PDB entry 1NB0 | X-ray diffraction, 1.70 A resolution | chain A

Chain A:
Protein: hypothetical protein FLJ11149
Source organism: Homo sapiens
Notes: EC 2.7.1.26
Reference sequence: Q969G6 (RIFK_HUMAN); residue numbers follow UniProt; this construct covers 9-155
Chain sequence (147 residues; each row starts with the number of its first residue):
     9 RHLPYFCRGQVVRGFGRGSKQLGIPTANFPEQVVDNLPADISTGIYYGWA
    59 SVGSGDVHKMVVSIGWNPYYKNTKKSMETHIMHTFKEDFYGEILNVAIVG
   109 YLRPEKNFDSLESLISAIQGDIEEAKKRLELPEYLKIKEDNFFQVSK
Construct notes: conflict Tyr142 (His in Q969G6)
Bound ions: Mg2+: Thr34 (together with ADP)
Small-molecule neighbours: ADP (adenosine-5'-diphosphate): Val19, Val20, Arg21, Gly22, Phe23, Gly26, Ser27, Lys28, Pro33, Thr34, Ala35, Asn36, Thr87, His88, Ile89, His91, Phe93, Asp96, Phe97, Tyr98

Summary:
Ligands of chain A: ADP.
Chain A is hypothetical protein FLJ11149 (Homo sapiens); the structure, Crystal Structure of Human Riboflavin
Kinase, was determined by X-ray diffraction, deposited together with 1P4M and 1NB9.
